Entry 7PAQ (electron microscopy, 8.90 A resolution (very low resolution: no residue pairs are listed; an interface is given only as per-side residue counts)); this record covers chains a and 3 of the 56 polymer chains in the assembly.

[Chain a]
Protein: 50S ribosomal protein L2
Source organism: Mycoplasma pneumoniae M129
UniProtKB: P75577 (RL2_MYCPN); residues 1-287 here = UniProt positions 1-287
Sequence (287 residues; numbered 1 to 287; the number before each row is that of its first residue):
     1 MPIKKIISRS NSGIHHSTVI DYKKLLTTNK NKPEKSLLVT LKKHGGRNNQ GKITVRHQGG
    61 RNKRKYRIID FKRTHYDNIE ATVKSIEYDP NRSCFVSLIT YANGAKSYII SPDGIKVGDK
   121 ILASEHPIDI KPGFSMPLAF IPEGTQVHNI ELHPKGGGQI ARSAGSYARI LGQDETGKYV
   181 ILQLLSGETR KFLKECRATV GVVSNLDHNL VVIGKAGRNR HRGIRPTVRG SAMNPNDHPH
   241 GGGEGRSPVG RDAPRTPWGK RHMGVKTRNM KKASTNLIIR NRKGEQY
Not modelled in the structure: 1, 287

[Chain 3]
Molecule: 23S ribosomal RNA
Source organism: Mycoplasma pneumoniae M129
Sequence (2907 nucleotides; row label = number of the first residue in the row):
     1 UACAAUAAGU UACUAAGGGC UUAUGGUGGA UGCCUUGGCA CUAAUAGGCG AUGAAGGACG
    61 UGUUAACCUG CGAUAAGCUU CGGGUAGGUG GUAAGAACCU CAGAUCCGGA GAUUUCCGAA
   121 UGGAGCAAUC CGGUAGUUGG AAACAGCUAU CAUUAAUUGA UGAAUAAAUA GUCAAUUAAA
   181 GCAAUACGUG GUGAAGUGAA ACAUCUCAGU AGCCACAGGA AAAGAAAACG AAUGUGAUUC
   241 CGUGUGUAGU GGCGAGCGAA AGCGGAACAG GCCAAACUUA UCAUUAGAUA GGGGUUGUAG
   301 GGCUUGCAAU GUGGACUUGA AAACGAUAGA AGAAGCUGUU GGAAAGCAGC GCGCAAAAGG
   361 GUGAUAGCCC CGUAUUUGAA AUUGUUUUCA UACCUAGCGA GAUCCCUGAG UAGCUCGGAA
   421 AACGUUAUUU UGAGUGAAUC UGCCCAGACC AUUGGGUAAG CCUAAAUACU AAUUAGUGAC
   481 CGAUAGCGAA ACAGUACCGU GAGGGAAAGG UGAAAAGAAC CCAGAGAUGG GAGUGAAAUA
   541 GAUUCUGAAA CCAUAUGCCU ACAACGUGUC AGAGCACAUU AAUGUGUGAU GGCGUGCGUU
   601 UUGAAGUAUG AGCCGGCGAG UUAUGAUAGC AAGCGUUAGU UAACCAGGAG AUGGGGAGCU
   661 GUAGCGAAAG CGAGUUUUAA AAGAGCGUUU GUUUGUUAUU AUAGACCCGA AACGGGUUGA
   721 GCUAGUCAUG AGCAGGUUGA AGGUUGAGUA ACAUCAACUG GAGGACCGAA CCGACUCUCG
   781 UUGAAACGAU AGCGGAUGAC UUGUGAUUAG GGGUGAAAUU CCAAUCGAAA UCCGUGAUAG
   841 CUGGUUCUCG UCGAAAUAGC UUUAAGGCUA GCGUGAGAUC ACAAAUAAGU GGAGGUAAAG
   901 CUACUGAAUG UAUGAUGGCG CCACCUAGGC GUACUGAAUA CAAUUAAACU CUGAAUGCCA
   961 UUUAUUUUAU UCUCGCAGUC AGACAGUGGG GGAUAAGCUU CAUUGUCAAG AGGGGAAGAG
  1021 CCCAGAUCAU UAAAUAAGGU CCCCAAAAUA UACUAAGUGG AAAAGGAUGU GAAAGUGCUA
  1081 AAACAGCAAG GAUGUUGGCU UAGAAGCAGC CAUCGUUUAA AGAGUGCGUA ACAGCUCACU
  1141 UGUCGAGUGU UUUUGCGCCG AAGAUGUAAC GGGGCUAAGU AUAUUACCGA AUUUAUGGAU
  1201 AAGAUUUAUA UCUUGUGGUA GACGAGCGUU GUAUUGGAGU UGAAGUCAAA GCGUGAGCAU
  1261 UGGUGGAUCC AAUACAAGUG AGAAUGCCGG CAUGAGUAAC GCUUGGGAGU GAGAAUCUCC
  1321 CAAACCGAUU GACUAAGGUU UCCUGGACCA GGGUCGUCCU UCCAGGGUUA GUCUGGACCU
  1381 AAGCUGAGGC UGAAAAGCGU AGGCGAUGGA CAACAGGUUA AUAUUCCUGU ACUUACAGUU
  1441 AGACUGAUGG AGUGACAAAG AAGGUUUUCC ACCCCCAUAA UUGGAUUUGG GGAUAAAUCA
  1501 UAAGGUGGUA CAAUAGGCAA AUCCGUUGUG CAUAACAUUG AGUGAUGAUG UCGAGUGAAU
  1561 GAGUGAUCAA GUAGCGAAGG UGGUAUUAAU CAUGCUUUCA AGAAAAGCUU CUAGGGUUAA
  1621 UCUAGCUGUA ACCAGUACCG AGAACGAACA CACGUAGUCA AGGAGAGGAU CCUAAGGUUA
  1681 GCGAGUGAAC UAUAGCCAAG GAACUCUGCA AAUUAACCCC GUAAGUUAGC GAGAAGGGGU
  1741 GCUUAUGUAA AAGUAAGCCG CAGUGAAGAA CGAGGGGGGA CUGUUUAACU AAAACACAAC
  1801 UCUAUGCCAA ACCGUAAGGU GAUGUAUAUG GGGUGACACC UGCCCAGUGC UGGAAGGUUA
  1861 AAGAAGGAGG UUAGCGCAAG CGAAGCUUUU AACUGAAGCC CCAGUGAACG GCGGCCGUAA
  1921 CUAUAACGGU CCUAAGGUAG CGAAAUUCCU AGUCGGGUAA AUUCCGUCCC GCUUGAAUGG
  1981 UGUAACCAUC UCUUGACUGU CUCGGCUAUA GACUCGGUGA AAUCCAGGUA CGGGUGAAGA
  2041 CACCCGUUAG GCGCAACGGG ACGGAAAGAC CCCGUGAAGC UUUACUGUAG CUUAAUAUUG
  2101 AUCAGGACAU UAUCAUGUAG AGAAUAGGUA GGAGCAAUCG AUGCAAGUUC GCUAGGACUU
  2161 GUUGAUGCGA AAGGUGGAAU ACUACCCUUG GUUGUGUGCU GUUCUAAUUG GUAACUGUUA
  2221 UCCAGUUUCA AGACAGUGUU AGGUGGGCAG UUUGACUGGG GCGGUCGCCU CCUAAAAGGU
  2281 AACGGAGGCG UACAAAGGUA CCUUCAGUAC GGUUGGAAAU CGUAUGUAGA GUGUAAUGGU
  2341 GUAAGGGUGC UUGACUGUGA GACAUACAGG UCGAACAGGU GAGAAAUCAG GUCAUAGUGA
  2401 UCCGGUGGUC CAGUAUGGAA UGGCCAUCGC UCAACGGAUA AAAGCUACUC CGGGGAUAAC
  2461 AGGCUGAUAC UGCCCAAGAG UUCAUAUCGA CGGCAGUGUU UGGCACCUCG AUGUCGACUC
  2521 AUCUCAUCCU CGAGCUGAAG CAGGUUCGAA GGGUUCGGCU GUUCGCCGAU UAAAGAGAUA
  2581 CGUGAGUUGG GUUCAAACCG UCGUGAGACA GGUUGGUCCC UAUCUAUUGU GCCCGUAGGA
  2641 AGAUUGAAGA GUGUUGCUUC UAGUACGAGA GGACCGAAGC GAGGACACCU CUUAUGCUCC
  2701 AGUUGUAGCG CCAGCUGCAC CGCUGGGUAG UAACGUGUCU AUUAGAUAAA CGCUGAAAGC
  2761 AUCUAAGUGU GAAACUAUCU CAAAGAUUAA UCUUCCCAUU UCGCAAGAAA GUAAGAGCCG
  2821 UCAAAGACGA UGACGUUGAU AGGUUACAGG UGUAAGCAUA GUGAUAUGUU GAGCUGAGUA
  2881 AUACUAAUUG CUCGAGGACU UAUUGGA
Not modelled in the structure: 1-7, 923-927, 1560-1569, 2901-2907

[Interface between chain a and chain 3]
At this resolution (9 A) residue pairs are not listed: 142 residues of chain a and 124 of chain 3 lie at the interface.

[Summary]
142 residues of chain a face 124 of chain 3 across their interface.
Here chain a is 50S ribosomal protein L2 and chain 3 is 23S ribosomal RNA, both from Mycoplasma pneumoniae
M129. Entry 7PAQ (70S ribosome with EF-G, A/P- and P/E-site tRNAs in Mycoplasma pneumoniae cells) was
determined by electron microscopy (same publication as 7OOC, 7OOD, 7P6Z, 7PAH, 7PAI, 7PAJ and 23 further
entries).
